4LMF - chain A; structure by X-ray diffraction, 2.92 A resolution.

== Chain A ==
Molecule: Complement C1s subcomponent heavy chain
Source organism: Homo sapiens
Notes: EC 3.4.21.42; fragment: CUB1-EGF-CUB2 fragment
UniProt: P09871 (C1S_HUMAN); residues 2-277 here correspond to UniProt positions 17-292 (UniProt number = residue number + 15)
Amino-acid sequence (276 residues; numbered 2 to 277; the number before each row is that of its first residue):
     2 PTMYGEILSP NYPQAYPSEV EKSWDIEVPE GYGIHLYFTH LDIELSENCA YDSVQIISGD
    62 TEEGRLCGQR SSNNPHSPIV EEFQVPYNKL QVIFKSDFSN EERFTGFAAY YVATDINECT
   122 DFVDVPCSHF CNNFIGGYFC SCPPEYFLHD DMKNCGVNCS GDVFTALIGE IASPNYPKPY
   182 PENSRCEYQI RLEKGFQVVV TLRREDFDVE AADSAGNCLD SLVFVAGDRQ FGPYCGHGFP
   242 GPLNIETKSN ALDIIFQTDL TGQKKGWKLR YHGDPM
Disulfides: C50-C68, C120-C132, C128-C141, C143-C156, C160-C187, C219-C236
Metal / ion sites: Na+: S10, P11, Q15, T106; Ca2+ site 1: E45, D53, D98, S100, N101; Ca2+ site 2: D116, I117, E119, N134, F135, G138; Ca2+ site 3: E211, D221, D260, T262, G263
Swiss-Prot annotation at these positions:
  - binding site (Ca(2+)): E45, D53, D98, D116, I117, E119, N134, F135, G138, E211, D221, D260, G263, Q264
  - modified residue: N134 (3R: -3-hydroxyasparagine)
  - glycosylation: N159 (N-linked (GlcNAc...) asparagine)

== In short ==
The Na+ site is built by S10, P11, Q15 and T106. The Ca2+ site 1 is built by E45, D53, D98, S100 and N101.
Curated annotation (UniProt) lists 14 Ca2+-binding residues.
Chain A is Complement C1s subcomponent heavy chain (Homo sapiens); the structure, C1s CUB1-EGF-CUB2, was
determined by X-ray diffraction (same publication as 4LOR, 4LOS and 4LOT).
